PDB entry 6NPW | X-ray diffraction, 2.49 A resolution | chains A and B of the 5 polymer chains in the assembly

Chain A:
Protein: Symplekin
From: Drosophila melanogaster
UniProt: Q8MSU4 (SYMPK_DROME); numbering as in UniProt (aligned over 19-351)
Chain sequence (339 residues; row label = number of the first residue in the row):
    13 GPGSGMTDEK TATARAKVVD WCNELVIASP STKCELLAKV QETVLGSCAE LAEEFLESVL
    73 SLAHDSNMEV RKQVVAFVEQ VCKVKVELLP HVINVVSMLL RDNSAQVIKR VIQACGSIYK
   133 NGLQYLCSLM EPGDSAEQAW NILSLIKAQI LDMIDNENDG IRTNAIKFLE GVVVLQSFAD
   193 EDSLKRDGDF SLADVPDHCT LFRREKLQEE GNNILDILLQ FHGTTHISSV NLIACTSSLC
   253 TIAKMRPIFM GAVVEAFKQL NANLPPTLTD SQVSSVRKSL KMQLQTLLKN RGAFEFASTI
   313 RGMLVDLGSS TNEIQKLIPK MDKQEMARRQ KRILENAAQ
Disordered / not traced: 13-17, 350-351
Construct notes: expression tag (13-18)

Chain B:
Protein: Ssu72 ortholog, LD40846p
From: Drosophila melanogaster
Notes: EC 3.1.3.-, 3.1.3.16, 3.1.3.41
UniProt: Q9VWE4 (Q9VWE4_DROME); residues 1-195 here = UniProt positions 1-195
Chain sequence (200 residues; each row starts with the number of its first residue; numbers below 1 keep their minus sign (Gly-4 is residue -4)):
    -4 GPGSGMTDPS KLAVAVVDSS NMNRSMEAHN FLAKKGFNVR SYGTGERVKL PGMAFDKPNV
    56 YEFGTKYEDI YRDLESKDKE FYTQNGLLHM LDRNRRIKKC PERFQDTKEQ FDIIVTVEER
   116 VYDLVVMHME SMESVDNRPV HVLNVDVVNN AEDALMGAFV ITDMINMMAK STDLDNDIDE
   176 LIQEFEERRK RVILHSVLFY
Disordered / not traced: -4 to 3
Construct notes: expression tag (-4 to 0); engineered mutation Asp13 (Cys in Q9VWE4), Asn144 (Asp in Q9VWE4)
Reported in the primary citation:
  - specificity-determining residues: Lys44, Pro46, Pro53 (proposed by the authors, not directly observed)
  - mutagenesis - C13D/D144N: abolished catalytic activity (proposed by the authors, not directly observed)

Interface between chain A and chain B:
Residue-residue contacts (41; chain A residue first):
  Lys121(A) - Asp168(B)  salt bridge
  Lys121(A) - Asp170(B)  salt bridge
  Gln125(A) - Asp131(B)
  Gln125(A) - Asn132(B)
  Gln125(A) - Arg133(B)
  Gln125(A) - Pro134(B)
  Gly128(A) - Asn132(B)
  Glu169(A) - Asn171(B)
  Asn170(A) - Asp168(B)  hydrogen bond
  Asn170(A) - Asn171(B)
  Asp171(A) - Asp170(B)
  Asp171(A) - Asn171(B)  hydrogen bond (backbone-side chain)
  Gly172(A) - Asp170(B)
  Thr175(A) - Phe194(B)
  Asn176(A) - Asn132(B)
  Asn176(A) - Pro134(B)
  Lys179(A) - Ser129(B)  hydrogen bond
  Lys179(A) - Asn132(B)
  Lys179(A) - Phe194(B)
  Arg198(A) - Glu128(B)
  Ser241(A) - Asp174(B)  hydrogen bond
  Val242(A) - Asp174(B)
  Val242(A) - His190(B)
  Val242(A) - Val192(B)
  Ile245(A) - His190(B)
  Ile245(A) - Ser191(B)
  Thr281(A) - Gln178(B)
  Ser283(A) - Glu181(B)  hydrogen bond
  Ser283(A) - Val187(B)
  Ser283(A) - Ile188(B)
  Gln284(A) - Asp174(B)
  Ser286(A) - Leu189(B)
  Ser287(A) - Leu189(B)
  Ser287(A) - His190(B)  hydrogen bond (side chain-backbone)
  Lys290(A) - Glu114(B)  salt bridge
  Lys290(A) - Tyr117(B)
  Lys290(A) - Asp118(B)  salt bridge
  Lys290(A) - Leu189(B)
  Met294(A) - Asp118(B)
  Met294(A) - Met122(B)  hydrophobic
  Gln295(A) - Glu125(B)  hydrogen bond
Other interface residues (no listed pair), chain A (27 interface residues in all): Ala117, Ser240, Ala246, Ser249, Lys256
Other interface residues (no listed pair), chain B (26 interface residues in all): Val121, His136

In short:
The interface between chain A and chain B involves 27 residues on one side and 26 on the other; the contacts
include 7 hydrogen bonds and 4 salt bridges. Polar contacts include Lys121(A)-Asp168(B), Lys121(A)-Asp170(B)
and Lys290(A)-Glu114(B). The paper reports that C13D/D144N of chain B abolish catalytic activity; specificity
determinants Lys44(B), Pro46(B) and Pro53(B).
Here chain A is Symplekin and chain B is Ssu72 ortholog, LD40846p, both from Drosophila melanogaster. Entry
6NPW (SSu72/Sympk in complex with Ser2/Ser5 phosphorylated peptide) was determined by X-ray diffraction.
